8GIY - chains C and D of the 8 polymer chains in the assembly; structure by electron microscopy, 3.70 A resolution.

[Chain C (and D)]
Molecule: DNA polymerase III subunit tau
Organism: Escherichia coli K-12
Notes: EC 2.7.7.7; chain D of this document is another copy of the same molecule, construct and numbering; everything in this record applies to it too
UniProtKB: P06710 (DPO3X_ECOLI), isoform P06710-2; numbering as in UniProt (aligned over 1-430)
Chain sequence (431 residues; each row starts with the number of its first residue):
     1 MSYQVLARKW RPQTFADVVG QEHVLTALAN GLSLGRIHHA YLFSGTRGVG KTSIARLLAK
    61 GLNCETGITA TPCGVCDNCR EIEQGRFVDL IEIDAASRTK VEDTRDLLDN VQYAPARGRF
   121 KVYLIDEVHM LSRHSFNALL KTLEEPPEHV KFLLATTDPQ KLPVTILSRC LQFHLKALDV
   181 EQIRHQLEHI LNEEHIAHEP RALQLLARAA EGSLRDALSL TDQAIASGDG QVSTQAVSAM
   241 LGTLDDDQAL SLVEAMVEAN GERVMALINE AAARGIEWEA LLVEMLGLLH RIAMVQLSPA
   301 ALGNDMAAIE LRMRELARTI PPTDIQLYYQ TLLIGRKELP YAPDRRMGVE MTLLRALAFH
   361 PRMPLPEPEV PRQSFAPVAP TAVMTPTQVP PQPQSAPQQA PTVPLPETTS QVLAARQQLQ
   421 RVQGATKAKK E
Not modelled in the structure: 1-2, 370-431 (chain D: 1, 362-431)
Construct notes: expression tag (431)
Curated features (UniProtKB/Swiss-Prot):
  - binding site (ATP): Gly45 to Thr52
  - binding site (Zn(2+)): Cys64, Cys73, Cys76, Cys79
  - mutagenesis: Gly118 (G118D: In dnaX2016(Ts); present in both isoforms, unable to grow at 42 degrees Celsius)

[Interface between chain C and chain D]
Contacting residue pairs (46; chain C residue first):
  Val5(C) with His38(D); His39(D)
  Arg8(C) with Glu144(D), salt bridge; Glu145(D), salt bridge
  Ala96(C) with Asn137(D)
  Met130(C) with Arg133(D)
  Arg215(C) with Ser168(D)
  Ser219(C) with Ser168(D), hydrogen bond
  Gln223(C) with Gln172(D), hydrogen bond (side chain-backbone); His174(D)
  Asp229(C) with Asn30(D); Leu34(D)
  Gly261(C) with Leu297(D)
  Glu262(C) with Leu297(D)
  Met265(C) with Met294(D), hydrophobic; Leu297(D), hydrophobic
  Glu338(C) with Gln330(D); Leu333(D)
  Tyr341(C) with Leu333(D); Arg336(D), hydrogen bond (backbone-side chain); Lys337(D)
  Ala342(C) with Tyr329(D); Leu333(D), hydrophobic
  Pro343(C) with Leu286(D), hydrophobic; Tyr329(D)
  Met347(C) with Gly287(D); His290(D)
  Glu350(C) with His290(D), salt bridge
  Met351(C) with His290(D); Ala293(D), hydrophobic; Ile325(D), hydrophobic; Gln326(D); Tyr329(D), hydrophobic
  Leu354(C) with Ala293(D), hydrophobic; Met294(D); Gln326(D)
  Arg355(C) with Gln326(D), hydrogen bond; Tyr329(D); Gln330(D), hydrogen bond
  Phe359(C) with Thr323(D)
  Leu365(C) with Pro322(D), hydrophobic
  Glu367(C) with Pro321(D)
  Pro368(C) with Arg318(D); Thr319(D); Ile320(D); Pro321(D)
Also at the interface, not in a pair above, chain C (32 interface residues in all): Tyr3, Asp94, Ser97, Asp222, Ala226, Gly348, Ala358, Pro366
Also at the interface, not in a pair above, chain D (37 interface residues in all): Ala27, Gly35, Arg36, His134, Leu171, Val283, Leu289

[In short]
32 residues of chain C and 37 residues of chain D are in contact; the contacts include 5 hydrogen bonds and 3
salt bridges. Polar contacts include Arg8(C)-Glu144(D), Arg8(C)-Glu145(D) and Glu350(C)-His290(D).
Chain C and chain D are both DNA polymerase III subunit tau (Escherichia coli K-12); the structure, E. coli
clamp loader with closed clamp, was determined by electron microscopy, deposited together with 8GIZ, 8GJ0,
8GJ1, 8GJ2 and 8GJ3.
